PDB entry 4GSM | X-ray diffraction, 1.70 A resolution | chain A

[Chain A]
Name: Arginase-1
Source organism: Homo sapiens
Notes: EC 3.5.3.1
UniProtKB: P05089 (ARGI1_HUMAN); residue numbers follow UniProt; this construct covers 1-322
Chain sequence (322 residues; each row starts with the number of its first residue):
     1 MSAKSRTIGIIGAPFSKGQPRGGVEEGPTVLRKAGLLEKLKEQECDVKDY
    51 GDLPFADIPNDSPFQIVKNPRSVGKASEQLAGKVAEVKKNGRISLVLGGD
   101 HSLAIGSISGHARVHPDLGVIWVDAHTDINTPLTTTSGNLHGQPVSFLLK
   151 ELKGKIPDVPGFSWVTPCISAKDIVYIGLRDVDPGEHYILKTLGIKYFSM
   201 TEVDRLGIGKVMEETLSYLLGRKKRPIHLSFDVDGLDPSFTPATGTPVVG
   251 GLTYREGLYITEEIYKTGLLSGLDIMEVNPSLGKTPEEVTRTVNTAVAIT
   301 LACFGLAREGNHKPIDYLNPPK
Unresolved in the structure: 1-4, 318-322
UniProt features mapped onto this chain:
  - binding site (Mn(2+)): H101, D124, H126, D128, D232, D234
  - binding site (substrate): H126 to N130, S137 to N139, D183, T246, E277
  - modified residue: K17 (N6-succinyllysine), S62 (Phosphoserine), S72 (Phosphoserine), K75 (N6-succinyllysine), S163 (Phosphoserine), S217 (Phosphoserine)
  - natural variant: I11 (I11T: In ARGIN), G27 (G27D: In ARGIN), G74 (G74V: In ARGIN), A125 (A125V: In ARGIN), T134 (T134I: In ARGIN), G138 (G138V: In ARGIN), R180 (R180T: In ARGIN), G235 (G235R: In ARGIN), R308 (R308Q: In ARGIN)
Ion coordination: Ni2+ site 1: H101, D124, D128, D232; Ni2+ site 2: D124, H126, D232, D234
Reported in the primary citation:
  - catalytic residues: H141 (citing earlier work)

[Overview]
H101, D124, D128 and D232 form the Ni2+ site 1. The Ni2+ site 2 is built by D124, H126, D232 and D234. Curated
annotation (UniProt) lists 6 Mn2+-binding residues and 11 substrate-binding residues. From the paper: the
catalytic residue H141.
Chain A is Arginase-1 (Homo sapiens); the structure, Crystal Structure of Ni2+2-Human Arginase I, was
determined by X-ray diffraction (same publication as 4GSV, 4GSZ, 4GWC and 4GWD).
